PDB entry 9G6D | electron microscopy, 2.70 A resolution | chains A and C of the 4 polymer chains in the assembly

Chain A (and C):
Protein: H(+)/Cl(-) exchange transporter 7
Organism: Homo sapiens
Notes: chain C of this document is another copy of the same molecule, construct and numbering; everything in this record applies to it too
UniProtKB: P51798 (CLCN7_HUMAN); numbering as in UniProt (aligned over 1-805)
Sequence (805 residues; each row starts with the number of its first residue):
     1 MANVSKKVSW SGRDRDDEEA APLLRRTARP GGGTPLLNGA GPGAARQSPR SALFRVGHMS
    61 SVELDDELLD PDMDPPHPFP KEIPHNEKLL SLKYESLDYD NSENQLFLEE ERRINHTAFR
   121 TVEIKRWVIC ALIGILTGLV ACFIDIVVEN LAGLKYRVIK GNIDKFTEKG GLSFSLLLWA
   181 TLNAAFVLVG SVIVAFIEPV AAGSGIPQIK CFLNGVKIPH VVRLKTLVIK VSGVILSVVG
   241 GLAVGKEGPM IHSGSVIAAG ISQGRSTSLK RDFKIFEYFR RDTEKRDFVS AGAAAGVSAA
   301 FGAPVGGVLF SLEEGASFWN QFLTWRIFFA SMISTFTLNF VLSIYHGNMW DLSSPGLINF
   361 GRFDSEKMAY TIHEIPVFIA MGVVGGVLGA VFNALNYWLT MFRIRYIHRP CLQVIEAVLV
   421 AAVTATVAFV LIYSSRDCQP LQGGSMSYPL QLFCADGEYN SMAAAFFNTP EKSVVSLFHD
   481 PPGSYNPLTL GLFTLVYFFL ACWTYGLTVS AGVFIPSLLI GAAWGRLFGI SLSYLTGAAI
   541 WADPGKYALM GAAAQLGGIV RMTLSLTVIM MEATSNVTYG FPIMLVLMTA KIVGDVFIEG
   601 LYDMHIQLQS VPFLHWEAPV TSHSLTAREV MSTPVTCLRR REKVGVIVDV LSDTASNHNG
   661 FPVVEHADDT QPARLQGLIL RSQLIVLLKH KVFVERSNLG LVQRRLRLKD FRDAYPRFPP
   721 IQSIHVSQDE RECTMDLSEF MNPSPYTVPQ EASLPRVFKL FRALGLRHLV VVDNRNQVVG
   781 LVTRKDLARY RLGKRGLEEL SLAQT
Unresolved in the structure: 1-114, 263-278, 606-805
Swiss-Prot annotation at these positions:
  - motif: Gly-203 to Pro-207 (Selectivity filter part_1), Gly-245 to Pro-249 (Selectivity filter part_2), Gly-512 to Pro-516 (Selectivity filter part_3)
  - binding site (chloride): Ser-204, Phe-514, Tyr-602
  - binding site (ATP): His-658 to Gly-660, Thr-783 to Asp-786
  - site: Glu-247 (Mediates proton transfer from the outer aqueous phase to the interior of the protein), Glu-314 (Mediates proton transfer from the protein to the inner aqueous phase)
  - modified residue (Phosphoserine): Ser-9, Ser-60, Ser-801
  - natural variant: Leu-132 (L132P: In OPTB4), Leu-213 (L213F: In OPTA2; uncertain significance), Asn-214 (N214S: In OPTB4), Gly-215 (G215R: In OPTA2), Leu-224 (L224R: In OPTB4; uncertain significance), Leu-227 (deletion: In OPTB4), Gly-240 (G240R: In OPTB4), Pro-249 (P249R: In OPTB4), Ile-261 (I261F: In OPTB4), Arg-286 (R286Q: In OPTA2; R286W: In OPTA2; uncertain significance), Ser-290 (S290Y: In OPTA2; uncertain significance), Ala-299 (A299V: In OPTB4; uncertain significance), 20 further natural variant entries in UniProt
Disulfide bonds: Cys-438/Cys-454
Reported in the primary citation:
  - conformationally variable residues (helix shift, loop rearrangement): Ile-598 to Gly-600, Tyr-602 to Gln-609
  - mutagenesis - R717E: increased catalytic activity
  - disease-associated variants - Y715C: increased catalytic activity
  - mutagenesis - T267G: unchanged catalytic activity

How chain A and chain C interact:
Residue-residue contacts (79; chain A residue first):
  Trp-127(A) with Met-588(C), hydrophobic
  Gly-302(A) with Val-577(C)
  Pro-304(A) with Val-577(C)
  Val-305(A) with Val-305(C), hydrophobic; Val-568(C), hydrophobic
  Leu-312(A) with Trp-319(C), hydrophobic
  Glu-313(A) with Trp-319(C); Gln-321(C), hydrogen bond
  Ala-316(A) with Phe-318(C); Trp-319(C), hydrophobic
  Ser-317(A) with Trp-319(C)
  Phe-318(A) with Ala-316(C); Phe-318(C), hydrophobic
  Trp-319(A) with Leu-312(C), hydrophobic; Glu-313(C); Ala-316(C), hydrophobic; Ser-317(C)
  Gln-321(A) with Glu-313(C), hydrogen bond; Leu-564(C)
  Trp-325(A) with Thr-563(C); Leu-564(C)
  Phe-328(A) with Thr-567(C); Met-571(C), hydrophobic; Met-584(C), hydrophobic
  Phe-329(A) with Met-584(C), hydrophobic
  Met-332(A) with Met-571(C), hydrophobic; Gly-580(C); Phe-581(C); Met-584(C), hydrophobic
  Ile-333(A) with Phe-581(C), hydrophobic
  Phe-336(A) with Tyr-370(C); Ile-372(C), hydrophobic; Phe-581(C), hydrophobic
  Asn-339(A) with Thr-578(C)
  Phe-340(A) with Ile-372(C), hydrophobic
  Trp-350(A) with Ala-369(C); Thr-371(C)
  Leu-352(A) with Thr-578(C)
  Pro-355(A) with Val-577(C), hydrophobic
  Arg-362(A) with Arg-362(C); Asp-364(C), salt bridge; Ser-575(C), hydrogen bond (side chain-backbone)
  Asp-364(A) with Arg-362(C), salt bridge; Asp-364(C)
  Ala-369(A) with Trp-350(C)
  Tyr-370(A) with Leu-352(C)
  Thr-371(A) with Met-349(C); Trp-350(C)
  Ile-372(A) with Phe-336(C), hydrophobic; Phe-340(C), hydrophobic
  Glu-374(A) with Trp-350(C)
  Trp-541(A) with Trp-350(C), hydrophobic
  Thr-563(A) with Trp-325(C)
  Leu-564(A) with Trp-319(C), hydrophobic; Gln-321(C); Trp-325(C)
  Thr-567(A) with Phe-328(C)
  Met-571(A) with Pro-304(C), hydrophobic; Val-305(C), hydrophobic; Phe-328(C), hydrophobic; Met-332(C), hydrophobic
  Glu-572(A) with Val-577(C)
  Ser-575(A) with Arg-362(C), hydrogen bond (backbone-side chain); Ser-575(C), hydrogen bond (side chain-backbone)
  Val-577(A) with Gly-302(C); Met-332(C); Pro-355(C), hydrophobic; Glu-572(C)
  Thr-578(A) with Asn-339(C); Leu-352(C)
  Gly-580(A) with Met-332(C)
  Phe-581(A) with Met-332(C); Ile-333(C), hydrophobic; Phe-336(C), hydrophobic
  Met-584(A) with Trp-325(C), hydrophobic; Phe-328(C), hydrophobic; Phe-329(C), hydrophobic; Met-332(C), hydrophobic
  Met-588(A) with Trp-325(C), hydrophobic
Interface residues without a listed pair, chain A (50 interface residues in all): Leu-309, Thr-324, Thr-335, Met-349, Glu-366, Val-568, Asn-576, Leu-585
Interface residues without a listed pair, chain C (46 interface residues in all): Trp-127, Leu-309, Thr-324, Asp-351, Asn-576

Overview:
Chain A and chain C form an interface of 50 and 46 residues respectively, with 5 hydrogen bonds and 2 salt
bridges. Among the polar pairs are Arg-362(A)/Asp-364(C), Glu-313(A)/Gln-321(C) and Arg-362(A)/Ser-575(C). The
paper reports that R717E and Y715C of chain A increase catalytic activity; conformational variability at
Ile-598(A) and Tyr-602(A).
Both chains are H(+)/Cl(-) exchange transporter 7 (Homo sapiens). Entry 9G6D (CLC7/OSTM1 complex in the
absence of PIP2 lipid) was determined by electron microscopy together with 9G6C and 9G6E from the same study.
